Entry 1L6S (X-ray diffraction, 1.70 A resolution); this record covers chains A and B.

== Chain A (and B) ==
Molecule: Porphobilinogen synthase
From: Escherichia coli
Notes: EC 4.2.1.24; chain B of this document is another copy of the same molecule, construct and numbering; everything in this record applies to it too
Reference sequence: P0ACB2 (HEM2_ECOLI); numbering as in UniProt (aligned over 1-323)
Sequence (323 residues; each row starts with the number of its first residue):
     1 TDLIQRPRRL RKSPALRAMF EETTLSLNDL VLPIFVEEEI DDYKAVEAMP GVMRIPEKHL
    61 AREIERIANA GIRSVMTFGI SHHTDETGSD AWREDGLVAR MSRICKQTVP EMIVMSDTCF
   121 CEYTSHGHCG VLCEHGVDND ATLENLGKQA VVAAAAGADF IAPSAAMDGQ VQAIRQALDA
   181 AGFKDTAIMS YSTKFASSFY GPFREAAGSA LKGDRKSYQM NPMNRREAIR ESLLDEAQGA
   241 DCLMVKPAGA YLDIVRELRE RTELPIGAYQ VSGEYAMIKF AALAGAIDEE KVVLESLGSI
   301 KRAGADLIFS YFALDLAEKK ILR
Sequence notes: modified residue (133)
Modified positions: Cys133 (s,s-(2-hydroxyethyl)thiocysteine; CME); Lys194 (schiff base linkage); Lys246 (schiff base linkage)
Covalent attachments: 4,7-dioxosebacic acid (DSB) linked to Lys194, Lys246
Bound ions: Zn2+: Cys119, Cys121, Cys129; Mg2+ near Glu231 (its only coordinating residue here)
Ligand contacts: 4,7-dioxosebacic acid (DSB): Phe78, Asp117, Ser164, Tyr191, Phe199, Tyr200, Phe203, Arg204, Arg215, Gln219, Tyr269, Val271, Ser272, Gly273, Tyr311
From the paper describing this entry:
  - binding site for 4,7-dioxosebacic acid: Lys194, Arg204, Arg215, Gln219, Lys246, Ser272, Tyr311
  - post-translational modification sites: Cys133
  - catalytic residues: Lys246 (citing earlier work)
  - catalytic residues: Lys194 (proposed by the authors, not directly observed)

== Interface between chain A and chain B ==
Pairs across the interface (144; chain A residue first):
  Thr1(A) with Asp140(B); Leu143(B); Gln172(B)
  Leu3(A) with Asp168(B); Gly169(B); Gln172(B)
  Gln5(A) with Arg230(B), hydrogen bond
  Arg6(A) with Asn139(B); Asp140(B), salt bridge; Asp168(B)
  Pro7(A) with Asp168(B); Glu231(B); Leu234(B), hydrophobic
  Arg8(A) with Val137(B), hydrogen bond (side chain-backbone); Asn139(B), hydrogen bond; Ala166(B); Met167(B), hydrogen bond; Asp168(B), hydrogen bond (backbone-side chain); Ser217(B), hydrogen bond (side chain-backbone); Tyr218(B)
  Arg11(A) with Lys216(B); Ser217(B); Tyr218(B), hydrogen bond (side chain-backbone); Gln219(B); Met220(B); Glu227(B), salt bridge; Glu231(B), salt bridge
  Arg17(A) with Lys216(B), hydrogen bond (side chain-backbone); Asn221(B)
  Phe20(A) with Asn224(B), hydrogen bond (backbone-side chain)
  Glu21(A) with Asn221(B), hydrogen bond; Met223(B); Asn224(B)
  Glu22(A) with Met223(B); Asn224(B), hydrogen bond (backbone-side chain); Arg225(B), hydrogen bond (side chain-backbone); Arg226(B), salt bridge; Glu227(B), hydrogen bond (side chain-backbone)
  Thr23(A) with Met223(B), hydrogen bond (side chain-backbone)
  Val137(A) with Arg8(B), hydrogen bond (backbone-side chain)
  Asn139(A) with Arg6(B); Arg8(B), hydrogen bond
  Asp140(A) with Thr1(B), hydrogen bond (side chain-backbone); Arg6(B), salt bridge
  Leu143(A) with Thr1(B)
  Ala166(A) with Arg8(B)
  Met167(A) with Arg8(B), hydrogen bond
  Asp168(A) with Leu3(B); Arg6(B); Pro7(B); Arg8(B), hydrogen bond (side chain-backbone)
  Gly169(A) with Leu3(B)
  Ser197(A) with Glu295(B), hydrogen bond
  Ser198(A) with Lys291(B); Val292(B); Glu295(B), hydrogen bond (backbone-side chain)
  Phe199(A) with Val292(B), hydrophobic; Glu295(B)
  Pro202(A) with Ala286(B)
  Lys216(A) with Arg11(B); Arg17(B)
  Ser217(A) with Arg8(B), hydrogen bond (backbone-side chain); Arg11(B)
  Tyr218(A) with Arg8(B); Arg11(B), hydrogen bond (backbone-side chain)
  Gln219(A) with Arg11(B)
  Met220(A) with Arg11(B)
  Asn221(A) with Arg17(B); Glu21(B), hydrogen bond
  Pro222(A) with Arg302(B), hydrogen bond (backbone-side chain)
  Met223(A) with Glu21(B); Glu22(B); Thr23(B), hydrogen bond (backbone-side chain); Gly298(B); Ser299(B); Arg302(B)
  Asn224(A) with Phe20(B), hydrogen bond (side chain-backbone); Glu21(B); Glu22(B), hydrogen bond (side chain-backbone)
  Arg225(A) with Glu22(B), hydrogen bond (backbone-side chain); Arg256(B); Arg302(B)
  Arg226(A) with Glu22(B), salt bridge
  Glu227(A) with Arg11(B), salt bridge; Glu22(B), hydrogen bond (backbone-side chain)
  Arg230(A) with Gln5(B), hydrogen bond
  Glu231(A) with Pro7(B); Arg11(B), salt bridge
  Leu234(A) with Pro7(B), hydrophobic
  Gly249(A) with Gly249(B)
  Ala250(A) with Leu252(B); Ser299(B), hydrogen bond (backbone-side chain); Arg302(B), hydrogen bond (backbone-side chain)
  Tyr251(A) with Glu295(B), hydrogen bond; Ser299(B); Arg302(B)
  Leu252(A) with Ala250(B); Asp253(B)
  Asp253(A) with Leu252(B); Asp253(B); Arg256(B); Arg302(B), salt bridge; Ala303(B)
  Ile254(A) with Arg302(B)
  Arg256(A) with Arg225(B); Asp253(B); Glu257(B), salt bridge
  Glu257(A) with Arg256(B), salt bridge
  Met277(A) with Met277(B); Ile278(B), hydrophobic; Ala281(B), hydrophobic; Ile287(B), hydrophobic; Val292(B), hydrophobic
  Ile278(A) with Met277(B), hydrophobic
  Phe280(A) with Phe280(B); Ala281(B), hydrophobic; Ala284(B), hydrophobic; Ala286(B), hydrophobic
  Ala281(A) with Met277(B), hydrophobic; Phe280(B), hydrophobic
  Ala284(A) with Phe280(B), hydrophobic
  Ala286(A) with Ala48(B); Pro202(B); Phe280(B), hydrophobic
  Ile287(A) with Met277(B), hydrophobic
  Lys291(A) with Ser198(B), hydrogen bond (backbone-side chain)
  Val292(A) with Ser198(B); Phe199(B), hydrophobic; Met277(B), hydrophobic
  Glu295(A) with Ser197(B), hydrogen bond; Ser198(B), hydrogen bond; Phe199(B); Tyr251(B), hydrogen bond
  Gly298(A) with Met223(B)
  Ser299(A) with Met223(B); Ala250(B), hydrogen bond (side chain-backbone)
  Arg302(A) with Pro222(B), hydrogen bond (side chain-backbone); Met223(B); Arg225(B); Ala250(B), hydrogen bond (side chain-backbone); Tyr251(B); Asp253(B), salt bridge; Ile254(B)
  Ala303(A) with Asp253(B)
Interface residues without a listed pair, chain A (68 interface residues in all): Asp2, Ala48, Asp138, Gln172, Glu260, Ala276, Ser296
Interface residues without a listed pair, chain B (68 interface residues in all): Asp2, Asp138, Gly201, Ala276, Ser296

== Summary ==
The chain A/chain B interface involves 68 residues from each chain; the contacts include 41 hydrogen bonds and
12 salt bridges. Polar pairs include Arg6(A)-Asp140(B), Arg11(A)-Glu227(B) and Arg11(A)-Glu231(B). Covalently
linked 4,7-dioxosebacic acid: at Lys194(A). The paper reports catalytic residues Lys246(A) and Lys194(A); a
binding site for 4,7-dioxosebacic acid at Lys194(A), Arg204(A) and Arg215(A) among others.
Chain A and chain B are both Porphobilinogen synthase (Escherichia coli); the structure, Crystal Structure of
Porphobilinogen Synthase Complexed with the Inhibitor 4,7-Dioxosebacic Acid, was determined by X-ray
diffraction together with 1L6Y from the same study.
